PDB entry 6GJZ | electron microscopy, 4.06 A resolution (low resolution: residue-level contacts below are approximate; hydrogen-bond / salt-bridge calls are withheld) | chains A and X of the 3 polymer chains in the assembly

== Chain A ==
Molecule: Interferon-induced helicase C domain-containing protein 1
Organism: Mus musculus
Notes: EC 3.6.4.13; engineered mutation(s): Residues 646-663 deleted
Reference sequence: Q8R5F7 (IFIH1_MOUSE); residue numbers follow UniProt; this construct covers 1-643, 662-1025
Sequence (1007 residues; row label = number of the first residue in the row; note: 18 numbers in that range are skipped by the numbering (no residue carries them; nothing is unmodelled there)):
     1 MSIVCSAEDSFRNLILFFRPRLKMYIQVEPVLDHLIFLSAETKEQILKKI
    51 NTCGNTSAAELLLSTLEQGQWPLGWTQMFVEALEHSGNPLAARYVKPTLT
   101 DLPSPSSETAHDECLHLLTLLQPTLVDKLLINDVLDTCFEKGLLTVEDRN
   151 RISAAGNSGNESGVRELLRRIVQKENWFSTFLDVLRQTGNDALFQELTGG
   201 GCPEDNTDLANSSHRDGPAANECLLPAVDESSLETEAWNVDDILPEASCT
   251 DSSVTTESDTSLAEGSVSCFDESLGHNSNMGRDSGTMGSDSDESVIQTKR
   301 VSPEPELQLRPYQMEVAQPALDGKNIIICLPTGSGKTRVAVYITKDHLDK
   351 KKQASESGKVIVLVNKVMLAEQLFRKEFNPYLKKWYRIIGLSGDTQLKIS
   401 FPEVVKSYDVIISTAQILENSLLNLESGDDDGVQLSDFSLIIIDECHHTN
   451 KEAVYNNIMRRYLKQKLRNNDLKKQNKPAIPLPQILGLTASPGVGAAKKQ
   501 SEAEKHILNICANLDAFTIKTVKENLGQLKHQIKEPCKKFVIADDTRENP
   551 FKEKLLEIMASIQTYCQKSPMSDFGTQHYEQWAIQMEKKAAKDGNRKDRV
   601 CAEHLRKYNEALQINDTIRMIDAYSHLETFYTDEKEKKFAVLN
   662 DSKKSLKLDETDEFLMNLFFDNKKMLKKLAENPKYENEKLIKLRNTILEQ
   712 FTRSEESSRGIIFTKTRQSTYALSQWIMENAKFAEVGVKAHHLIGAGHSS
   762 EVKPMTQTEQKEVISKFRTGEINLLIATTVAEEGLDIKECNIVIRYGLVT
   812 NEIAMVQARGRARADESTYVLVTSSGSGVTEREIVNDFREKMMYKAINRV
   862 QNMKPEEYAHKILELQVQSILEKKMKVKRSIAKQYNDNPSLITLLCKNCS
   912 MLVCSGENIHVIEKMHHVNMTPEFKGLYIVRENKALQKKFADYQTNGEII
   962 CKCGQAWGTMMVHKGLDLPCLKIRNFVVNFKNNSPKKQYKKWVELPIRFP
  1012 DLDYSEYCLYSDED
Unresolved in the structure: 1-306, 475-478, 662-667, 950-953, 1021-1025
Ion coordination: Zn2+: Cys907, Cys910, Cys962, Cys964
Small-molecule neighbours: AMP-PNP (ANP; phosphoaminophosphonic acid-adenylate ester): Gln308, Arg310, Gln313, Pro331, Thr332, Gly333, Ser334, Gly335, Lys336, Thr337, Arg338, Glu377, Asp797
UniProt features mapped onto this chain:
  - binding site (Zn(2+)): Cys907, Cys910, Cys962, Cys964
  - site (Cleavage): Asp208, Leu209, Asp216, Gly217, Asp251, Ser252
  - modified residue (Phosphoserine): Ser289, Ser291, Ser302, Ser828
  - cross-link (Glycyl lysine isopeptide (Lys-Gly)): Lys23 (interchain with G-Cter in ISG15), Lys43 (interchain with G-Cter in ISG15)
From the paper describing this entry:
  - mutagenesis - T841R/E842R (2.5-fold), M886A, D1014A/Y1015A/E1017A (2.5-fold): decreased signaling
  - mutagenesis - L397A/K398A/I399A, T841R/E842R: unchanged catalytic activity
  - mutagenesis - K498A/K499A/Q500A, K975D/D978A: abolished catalytic activity
  - mutagenesis - D848A/F849A: abolished signaling
  - mutagenesis - E883R/K884A, K885A: unchanged signaling
  - mutagenesis - H871A/E875A, E875A: increased signaling
  - mutagenesis - K498A/K499A/Q500A, K975D/D978A: unchanged binding to Mant-AMPPNP

== Chain X ==
Molecule: 14-nt RNA strand
Sequence (14 nucleotides; numbered 1 to 14; the number before each row is that of its first residue):
     1 CAAGCCGAGGAGAG

== Chain A / chain X interface ==
Contacting residue pairs - 32 pairs, chain A then chain X:
  Lys451(A) with A8(X); G9(X)
  Glu452(A) with A8(X)
  Ala453(A) with A8(X)
  Gln577(A) with G12(X); A13(X)
  His578(A) with A13(X); G14(X)
  His759(A) with C5(X)
  Thr767(A) with C1(X); A2(X)
  Thr769(A) with C1(X)
  Val810(A) with A11(X)
  Thr811(A) with A11(X)
  Asn812(A) with G10(X)
  Arg843(A) with A11(X); G12(X)
  Met926(A) with G4(X); C5(X)
  His927(A) with G4(X)
  Leu947(A) with A2(X)
  Asn957(A) with A2(X); A3(X)
  Thr970(A) with A3(X); G4(X)
  Lys983(A) with G4(X)
  Lys1002(A) with C6(X); G7(X)
  Trp1003(A) with C5(X); C6(X)
  Val1004(A) with C6(X); G7(X)
Interface residues without a listed pair, chain A (23 interface residues in all): Ala946, Thr956

== Summary ==
Chain A and chain X form an interface of 23 and 14 residues respectively. Bound to chain A: AMP-PNP. UniProt
lists 4 Zn2+-binding residues on chain A. The paper reports that T841R/E842R, M886A and D1014A/Y1015A/E1017A
of chain A reduce signaling; K498A/K499A/Q500A and K975D/D978A of chain A abolish catalytic activity; 11
substitutions were tested in all.
Here chain A is Interferon-induced helicase C domain-containing protein 1 (Mus musculus) and chain X is a
14-nt RNA strand. Entry 6GJZ (CryoEM structure of the MDA5-dsRNA filament in complex with AMPPNP) was
determined by electron microscopy (same publication as 6G19, 6G1S, 6G1X, 6GKH, 6GKM, 6H61 and 6H66).
